Entry 4O2F (X-ray diffraction, 1.90 A resolution); this record covers chains A and B of the 3 polymer chains in the assembly.

# Chain A
Name: HLA class I histocompatibility antigen, B-39 alpha chain
From: Homo sapiens
Reference sequence: P30475 (1B39_HUMAN); residues 1-274 here correspond to UniProt positions 25-298 (UniProt number = residue number + 24)
Amino-acid sequence (274 residues; numbered 1 to 274; the number before each row is that of its first residue):
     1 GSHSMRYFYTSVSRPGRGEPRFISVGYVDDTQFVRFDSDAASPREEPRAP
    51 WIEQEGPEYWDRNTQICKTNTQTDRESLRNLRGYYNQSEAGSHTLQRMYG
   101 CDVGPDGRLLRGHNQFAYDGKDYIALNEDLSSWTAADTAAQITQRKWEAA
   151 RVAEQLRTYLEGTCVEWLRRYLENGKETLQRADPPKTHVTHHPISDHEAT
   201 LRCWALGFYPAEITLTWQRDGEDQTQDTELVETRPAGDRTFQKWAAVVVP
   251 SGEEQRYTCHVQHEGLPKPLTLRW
Disulfide bonds: C101-C164, C203-C259

# Chain B
Name: Beta-2-microglobulin
From: Homo sapiens
Reference sequence: P61769 (B2MG_HUMAN); residues 1-99 here correspond to UniProt positions 21-119 (UniProt number = residue number + 20)
Amino-acid sequence (99 residues; row label = number of the first residue in the row):
     1 IQRTPKIQVYSRHPAENGKSNFLNCYVSGFHPSDIEVDLLKNGERIEKVE
    51 HSDLSFSKDWSFYLLYYTEFTPTEKDEYACRVNHVTLSQPKIVKWDRDM
Disulfide bonds: C25-C80
UniProt features mapped onto this chain:
  - modified residue: Q2 (Pyrrolidone carboxylic acid)
  - glycosylation: I1 (N-linked (Glc) (glycation) isoleucine), K19 (N-linked (Glc) (glycation) lysine), K41 (N-linked (Glc) (glycation) lysine), K48 (N-linked (Glc) (glycation) lysine), K58 (N-linked (Glc) (glycation) lysine), K91 (N-linked (Glc) (glycation) lysine), K94 (N-linked (Glc) (glycation) lysine)

# Chain A / chain B interface
Pairs across the interface (53; chain A residue first):
  F8(A) - S55(B)
  F8(A) - F56(B)  hydrophobic
  Y9(A) - F56(B)
  T10(A) - L54(B)
  T10(A) - F56(B)
  T10(A) - F62(B)
  V12(A) - S33(B)
  V25(A) - D53(B)
  V25(A) - L54(B)
  V25(A) - S55(B)
  Y27(A) - S55(B)
  Y27(A) - Y63(B)  hydrogen bond
  Q32(A) - D53(B)
  R35(A) - D53(B)  salt bridge
  R48(A) - D53(B)  salt bridge
  Q96(A) - H31(B)
  Q96(A) - F56(B)
  Q96(A) - W60(B)  hydrogen bond (side chain-backbone)
  Q96(A) - F62(B)
  R97(A) - F56(B)
  Q115(A) - W60(B)
  F116(A) - W60(B)
  A117(A) - W60(B)  hydrophobic
  D119(A) - I1(B)
  D119(A) - H31(B)
  G120(A) - R3(B)
  G120(A) - H31(B)  hydrogen bond (backbone-side chain)
  K121(A) - I1(B)
  D122(A) - W60(B)  hydrogen bond
  H192(A) - D98(B)  salt bridge
  R202(A) - D98(B)  hydrogen bond (side chain-backbone)
  W204(A) - D98(B)
  W204(A) - M99(B)
  V231(A) - Q8(B)
  E232(A) - K6(B)  salt bridge
  E232(A) - Q8(B)  hydrogen bond (backbone-side chain)
  E232(A) - Y26(B)
  E232(A) - S28(B)  hydrogen bond
  R234(A) - Q8(B)  hydrogen bond
  R234(A) - Y10(B)
  R234(A) - Y26(B)
  R234(A) - M99(B)  hydrogen bond (side chain-backbone)
  P235(A) - Y10(B)  hydrogen bond (backbone-side chain)
  P235(A) - N24(B)
  P235(A) - Y26(B)
  A236(A) - R12(B)  hydrogen bond (backbone-side chain)
  A236(A) - N24(B)  hydrogen bond (backbone-side chain)
  G237(A) - R12(B)  hydrogen bond (backbone-side chain)
  G237(A) - L65(B)
  Q242(A) - Y10(B)
  Q242(A) - S11(B)  hydrogen bond (side chain-backbone)
  Q242(A) - R12(B)  hydrogen bond (side chain-backbone)
  W244(A) - M99(B)  hydrogen bond (side chain-backbone)
Other interface residues (no listed pair), chain A (35 interface residues in all): I23, T94, M98, L206, T233, D238
Other interface residues (no listed pair), chain B (26 interface residues in all): H13, P14, P32, D59

# Overview
The interface between chain A and chain B involves 35 residues on one side and 26 on the other; the contacts
include 16 hydrogen bonds and 4 salt bridges. Polar pairs include R35(A)-D53(B), R48(A)-D53(B) and
H192(A)-D98(B).
Chain A is HLA class I histocompatibility antigen, B-39 alpha chain and chain B is Beta-2-microglobulin, both
from Homo sapiens; the structure, A peptide complexed with HLA-B*3901, was determined by X-ray diffraction
together with 4O2C and 4O2E from the same study.
